1QUT - chain A; structure by X-ray diffraction, 2.44 A resolution.

== Chain A ==
Name: Lytic murein transglycosylase B
Source organism: Escherichia coli
Notes: EC 3.2.1.-; fragment: slt35
UniProt: P41052 (MLTB_ECOLI); numbering as in UniProt (aligned over 40-361)
Amino-acid sequence (322 residues; each row starts with the number of its first residue):
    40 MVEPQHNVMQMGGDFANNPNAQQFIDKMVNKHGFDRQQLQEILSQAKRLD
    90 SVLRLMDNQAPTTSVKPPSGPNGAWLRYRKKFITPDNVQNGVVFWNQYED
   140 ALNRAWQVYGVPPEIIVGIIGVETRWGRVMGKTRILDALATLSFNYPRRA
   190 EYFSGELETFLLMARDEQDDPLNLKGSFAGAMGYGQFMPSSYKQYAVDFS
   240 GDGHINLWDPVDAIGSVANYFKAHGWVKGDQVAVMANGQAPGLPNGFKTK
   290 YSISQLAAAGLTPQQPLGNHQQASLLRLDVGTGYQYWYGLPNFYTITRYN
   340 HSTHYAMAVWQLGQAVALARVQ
Unresolved in the structure: 99-108
Construct notes: engineered mutation Met40 (Leu in P41052), Val41 (Leu in P41052)
Ion coordination: Na+: Asp237, Ser239, Asp241, His243, Asp251
Ligand contacts: N-acetylglucosamine (NAG; 2-acetamido-2-deoxy-beta-D-glucopyranose): Arg188, Tyr191, Gly224, Gln225, Phe226, Met227, Ser230, Tyr259, Arg337, Tyr338, His340
UniProt features mapped onto this chain:
  - active site: Glu162
Reported in the primary citation:
  - Na+ coordination: Asp237, Asp251
  - binding site for N-acetylglucosamine: Gln225, Phe226, Met227, Ser230, Tyr259, Tyr338, His340
  - conformationally variable residues: Tyr338, His340
  - mutagenesis - E162Q: abolished catalytic activity
  - mutagenesis - E206Q: unchanged catalytic activity (citing earlier work)
  - catalytic residues: Ser216 (proposed by the authors, not directly observed)

== Summary ==
Bound to chain A: N-acetylglucosamine. The Na+ site is built by Asp237, Ser239, Asp241, His243 and Asp251.
UniProt lists active-site residue Glu162. From the paper: the catalytic residue Ser216; E162Q abolishes
catalytic activity.
Chain A is Lytic murein transglycosylase B (Escherichia coli); the structure, The soluble lytic
transglycosylase SLT35 from escherichia coli in complex with N-acetylglucosamine, was determined by X-ray
diffraction (same publication as 1QUS).
